PDB entry 4UN1 | X-ray diffraction, 1.97 A resolution | chains A and B

# Chain A
Name: Putative transcriptional regulator, asnc family
From: Desulfovibrio desulfuricans
Reference sequence: B8J364 (B8J364_DESDA); residues 1-173 here = UniProt positions 1-173
Chain sequence (173 residues; row label = number of the first residue in the row):
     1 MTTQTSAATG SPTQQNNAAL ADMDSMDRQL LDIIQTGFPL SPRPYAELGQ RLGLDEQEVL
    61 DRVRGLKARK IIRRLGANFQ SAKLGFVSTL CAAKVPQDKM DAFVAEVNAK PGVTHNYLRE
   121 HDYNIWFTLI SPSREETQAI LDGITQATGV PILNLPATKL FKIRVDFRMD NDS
Not modelled in the structure: 1-21, 167-173
Bound ions: 12,18-didecarboxy-siroheme Fe near His115 (its only coordinating residue here)
Residues lining bound ligands: 12,18-didecarboxy-siroheme (OBV): Ser81, Ser88, Leu90, Thr114, His115, Tyr117, Arg119, Thr128, Ile130
UniProt features mapped onto this chain:
  - binding site (substrate): His115, Arg119
Reported in the primary citation:
  - binding site for 12,18-didecarboxy-siroheme: His115, Arg119
  - 12,18-didecarboxy-siroheme coordination: His115

# Chain B
Name: Putative transcriptional regulator, asnc family
From: Desulfovibrio desulfuricans
Reference sequence: B8J3A4 (B8J3A4_DESDA); residue numbers follow UniProt; this construct covers 1-159
Chain sequence (179 residues; row label = number of the first residue in the row; numbers below 1 keep their minus sign (Met-19 is residue -19)):
   -19 MGSSHHHHHH SSGLVPRGSH MSHQFSPEEQ AVLRIVQANL PDSLTPYADL AEQAGMTEAQ
    41 VLELLGRLKA SGAIRRFGAS IKHQKTGWTH NAMVAWKVTP DQVDDCGRKA AEHSHISHVY
   101 YRPSSAPDWP YEMYTMIHGR SEAECLGVVE DVKRTTSLKE HAILRSLKEL KKTSMTYFT
Not modelled in the structure: -19 to 0
Construct notes: expression tag (-19 to 0)
Residues lining bound ligands: 12,18-didecarboxy-siroheme (OBV): Arg55, Asn71, Met73, His98, Tyr100, Arg102, Met116, Lys152, Ser154, Met155, Tyr157
UniProt features mapped onto this chain:
  - binding site (substrate): Lys152 to Tyr157
Reported in the primary citation:
  - binding site for 12,18-didecarboxy-siroheme: Arg102, Lys152
  - catalytic residues: His98, Tyr100, Arg102 (proposed by the authors, not directly observed)
  - mutagenesis - R102A: abolished catalytic activity

# Interface between chain A and chain B
Contacting residue pairs - 149 pairs, chain A then chain B:
  Ile34(A) - Gly58(B)
  Ile34(A) - Ala59(B)  hydrogen bond (backbone-backbone)
  Gln35(A) - Arg56(B)  hydrogen bond (backbone-side chain)
  Gln35(A) - Ala59(B)
  Gln35(A) - Ile61(B)
  Gly37(A) - Phe57(B)
  Phe38(A) - Leu20(B)  hydrophobic
  Phe38(A) - Tyr27(B)
  Phe38(A) - Phe57(B)  hydrogen bond (backbone-backbone)
  Phe38(A) - Gly58(B)
  Pro39(A) - Tyr27(B)  hydrogen bond (backbone-side chain)
  Leu40(A) - Tyr27(B)
  Leu40(A) - Leu42(B)
  Leu40(A) - Leu45(B)
  Leu40(A) - Gly46(B)
  Leu40(A) - Lys49(B)
  Leu40(A) - Phe57(B)  hydrophobic
  Ser41(A) - Tyr27(B)
  Ser41(A) - Leu42(B)
  Pro42(A) - Leu24(B)
  Pro42(A) - Thr25(B)
  Pro42(A) - Glu38(B)
  Arg43(A) - Leu24(B)  hydrogen bond (side chain-backbone)
  Arg43(A) - Thr25(B)  hydrogen bond
  Pro44(A) - Leu24(B)
  Pro44(A) - Pro26(B)
  Tyr45(A) - Ser23(B)
  Tyr45(A) - Leu24(B)  hydrophobic
  Glu56(A) - Leu24(B)
  Gln57(A) - Leu24(B)
  Leu60(A) - Asp22(B)
  Leu60(A) - Leu24(B)  hydrophobic
  Arg64(A) - Asp22(B)  salt bridge
  Lys67(A) - Asn19(B)  hydrogen bond
  Lys70(A) - Lys62(B)
  Ile71(A) - Ile61(B)
  Ile71(A) - Lys62(B)  hydrogen bond (backbone-backbone)
  Ile72(A) - Ser60(B)
  Arg73(A) - Ser60(B)  hydrogen bond (backbone-backbone)
  Arg73(A) - Ile61(B)
  Arg73(A) - Lys62(B)
  Arg74(A) - Val16(B)
  Arg74(A) - Gln17(B)  hydrogen bond (side chain-backbone)
  Arg74(A) - Ala18(B)  hydrogen bond (side chain-backbone)
  Arg74(A) - Asn19(B)
  Arg74(A) - Gly58(B)
  Arg74(A) - Ala59(B)
  Arg74(A) - Ser60(B)  hydrogen bond (backbone-backbone)
  Leu75(A) - Asn19(B)  hydrogen bond (backbone-side chain)
  Leu75(A) - Leu20(B)  hydrogen bond (backbone-backbone)
  Leu75(A) - Gly58(B)
  Gly76(A) - Val16(B)
  Gly76(A) - Arg56(B)
  Gly76(A) - Phe57(B)
  Gly76(A) - Gly58(B)  hydrogen bond (backbone-backbone)
  Ala77(A) - Val16(B)  hydrogen bond (backbone-backbone)
  Ala77(A) - Arg56(B)
  Ala77(A) - Phe57(B)  hydrophobic
  Asn78(A) - Ile54(B)
  Asn78(A) - Arg55(B)  hydrogen bond (backbone-backbone)
  Asn78(A) - Arg56(B)  hydrogen bond (backbone-backbone)
  Asn78(A) - Ser60(B)
  Phe79(A) - Gln17(B)
  Phe79(A) - Ala53(B)
  Phe79(A) - Ile54(B)  hydrophobic
  Phe79(A) - Arg55(B)
  Phe79(A) - Phe158(B)  hydrophobic
  Gln80(A) - Gly52(B)
  Gln80(A) - Ala53(B)  hydrogen bond (backbone-backbone)
  Ser81(A) - Tyr157(B)  hydrogen bond
  Lys83(A) - Ser51(B)
  Lys83(A) - Ala53(B)
  Leu84(A) - Met1(B)  hydrophobic
  Leu84(A) - Gln4(B)  hydrogen bond (backbone-side chain)
  Leu84(A) - Tyr157(B)  hydrophobic
  Leu84(A) - Phe158(B)  hydrophobic
  Phe86(A) - Met1(B)  hydrophobic
  Phe86(A) - Tyr157(B)  hydrophobic
  Leu90(A) - Met73(B)  hydrophobic
  Leu90(A) - Arg102(B)
  Lys94(A) - Asp108(B)  salt bridge
  Val104(A) - Leu150(B)  hydrophobic
  Asn108(A) - Leu150(B)  hydrogen bond (side chain-backbone)
  Asn108(A) - Lys151(B)  hydrogen bond (backbone-side chain)
  Lys110(A) - Lys151(B)  hydrogen bond (backbone-side chain)
  Gly112(A) - Met155(B)
  Val113(A) - Lys151(B)  hydrogen bond (backbone-side chain)
  Thr114(A) - Lys151(B)
  Thr114(A) - Lys152(B)
  Thr114(A) - Thr153(B)  hydrogen bond (backbone-backbone)
  Thr114(A) - Met155(B)
  His115(A) - Lys151(B)
  Asn116(A) - Glu149(B)
  Asn116(A) - Leu150(B)  hydrogen bond (backbone-backbone)
  Asn116(A) - Lys151(B)  hydrogen bond (backbone-backbone)
  Tyr117(A) - Ser146(B)
  Tyr117(A) - Lys148(B)
  Tyr117(A) - Glu149(B)  hydrogen bond
  Leu118(A) - Ser146(B)
  Leu118(A) - Leu147(B)  hydrogen bond (backbone-backbone)
  Leu118(A) - Lys148(B)  hydrogen bond (backbone-backbone)
  Leu118(A) - Leu150(B)
  Arg119(A) - Met73(B)
  Arg119(A) - Leu144(B)  hydrogen bond (side chain-backbone)
  Arg119(A) - Arg145(B)
  Arg119(A) - Ser146(B)
  Glu120(A) - Ile143(B)
  Glu120(A) - Arg145(B)  salt bridge
  Glu120(A) - Leu147(B)
  His121(A) - Trp109(B)
  His121(A) - Leu144(B)
  Tyr123(A) - Asp108(B)  hydrogen bond
  Ile125(A) - Leu150(B)  hydrophobic
  Trp126(A) - Trp109(B)  hydrophobic
  Trp126(A) - Tyr114(B)  hydrophobic
  Trp126(A) - Leu144(B)
  Leu153(A) - Ala106(B)  hydrophobic
  Leu153(A) - Trp109(B)  hydrophobic
  Leu155(A) - Arg102(B)  hydrogen bond (backbone-side chain)
  Leu155(A) - Pro103(B)
  Leu155(A) - Ser104(B)
  Leu155(A) - Tyr114(B)
  Pro156(A) - Arg102(B)
  Pro156(A) - Pro103(B)
  Ala157(A) - Tyr100(B)  hydrophobic
  Ala157(A) - Tyr101(B)
  Ala157(A) - Arg102(B)
  Thr158(A) - Tyr101(B)  hydrogen bond (backbone-backbone)
  Thr158(A) - Pro103(B)
  Lys159(A) - Val83(B)
  Lys159(A) - Asp84(B)
  Lys159(A) - Tyr100(B)
  Lys159(A) - Tyr101(B)  hydrogen bond (backbone-backbone)
  Leu160(A) - His98(B)
  Leu160(A) - Val99(B)
  Leu160(A) - Tyr100(B)  hydrophobic
  Phe161(A) - Val83(B)
  Phe161(A) - Asp84(B)
  Phe161(A) - Gly87(B)
  Phe161(A) - Arg88(B)
  Phe161(A) - Ala91(B)
  Phe161(A) - His98(B)
  Phe161(A) - Val99(B)  hydrogen bond (backbone-backbone)
  Lys162(A) - Ser97(B)
  Lys162(A) - His98(B)
  Ile163(A) - Ser97(B)
  Ile163(A) - His98(B)
  Asp166(A) - Gln64(B)
  Asp166(A) - Thr66(B)
Also at the interface, not in a pair above, chain A (66 interface residues in all): Leu31, Thr36, Thr89, Pro111, Ile130, Arg164
Also at the interface, not in a pair above, chain B (72 interface residues in all): Phe5, Leu13, His63, Lys65, Glu92, Met113, Ala142, Ser154

# Overview
The interface between chain A and chain B involves 66 residues on one side and 72 on the other, with 37
hydrogen bonds and 3 salt bridges. Among the polar pairs are Arg64(A)-Asp22(B), Lys94(A)-Asp108(B) and
Glu120(A)-Arg145(B). The paper reports catalytic residues His98(B), Tyr100(B) and Arg102(B); R102A of chain B
abolishes catalytic activity.
Chain A is Putative transcriptional regulator, asnc family and chain B is Putative transcriptional regulator,
asnc family, both from Desulfovibrio desulfuricans; the structure, Sirohaem decarboxylase AhbA/B - an enzyme
with structural homology to the Lrp/AsnC transcription factor family that ..., was determined by X-ray
diffraction.
